PDB entry 7UAP | electron microscopy, 2.80 A resolution | chains C and O of the 9 polymer chains in the assembly

Chain C:
Protein: Spike glycoprotein
Organism: Severe acute respiratory syndrome coronavirus 2
UniProtKB: P0DTC2 (SPIKE_SARS2); numbering as in UniProt; present here: 1-676, 680-1213
Amino-acid sequence (1256 residues; row label = number of the first residue in the row; note: 3 numbers in that range are skipped by the numbering (no residue carries them; nothing is unmodelled there)):
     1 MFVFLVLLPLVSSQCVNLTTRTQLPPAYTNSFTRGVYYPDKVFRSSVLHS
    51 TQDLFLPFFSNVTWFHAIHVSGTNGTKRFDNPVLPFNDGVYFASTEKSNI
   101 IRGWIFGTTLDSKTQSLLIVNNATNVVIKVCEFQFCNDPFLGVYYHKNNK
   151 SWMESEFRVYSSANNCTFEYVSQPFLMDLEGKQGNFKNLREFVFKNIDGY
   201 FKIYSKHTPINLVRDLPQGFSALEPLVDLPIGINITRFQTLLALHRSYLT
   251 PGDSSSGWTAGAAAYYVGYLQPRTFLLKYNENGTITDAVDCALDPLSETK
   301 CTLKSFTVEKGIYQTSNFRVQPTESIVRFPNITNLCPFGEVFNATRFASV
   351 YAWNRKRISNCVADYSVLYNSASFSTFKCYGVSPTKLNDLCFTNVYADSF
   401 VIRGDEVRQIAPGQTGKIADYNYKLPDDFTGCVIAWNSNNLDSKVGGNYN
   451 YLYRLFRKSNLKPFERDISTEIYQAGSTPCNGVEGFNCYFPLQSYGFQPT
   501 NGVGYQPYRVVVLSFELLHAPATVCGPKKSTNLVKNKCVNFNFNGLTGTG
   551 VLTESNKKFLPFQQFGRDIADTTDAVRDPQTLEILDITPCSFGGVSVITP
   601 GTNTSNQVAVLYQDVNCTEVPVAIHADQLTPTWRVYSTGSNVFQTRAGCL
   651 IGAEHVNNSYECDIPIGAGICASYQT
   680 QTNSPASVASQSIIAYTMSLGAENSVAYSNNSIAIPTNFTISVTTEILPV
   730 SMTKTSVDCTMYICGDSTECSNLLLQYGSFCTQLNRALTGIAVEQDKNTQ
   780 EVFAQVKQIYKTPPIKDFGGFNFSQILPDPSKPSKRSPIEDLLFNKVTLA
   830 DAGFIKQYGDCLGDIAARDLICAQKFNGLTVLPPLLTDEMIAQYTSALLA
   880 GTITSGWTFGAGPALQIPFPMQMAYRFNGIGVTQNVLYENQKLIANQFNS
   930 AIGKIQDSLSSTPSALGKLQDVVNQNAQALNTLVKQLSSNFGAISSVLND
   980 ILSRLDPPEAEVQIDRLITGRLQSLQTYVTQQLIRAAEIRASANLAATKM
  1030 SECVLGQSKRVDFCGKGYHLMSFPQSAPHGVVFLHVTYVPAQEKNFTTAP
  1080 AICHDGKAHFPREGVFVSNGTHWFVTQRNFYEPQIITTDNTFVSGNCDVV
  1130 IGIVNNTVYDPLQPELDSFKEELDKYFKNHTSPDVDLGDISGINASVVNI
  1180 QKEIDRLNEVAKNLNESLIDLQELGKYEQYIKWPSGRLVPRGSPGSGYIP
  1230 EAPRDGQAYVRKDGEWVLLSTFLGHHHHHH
Disordered / not traced: 1-13, 71-76, 249-255, 680-688, 830-855, 1146-1259
Differences from the reference sequence: conflict Pro817 (Phe in P0DTC2), Pro892 (Ala in P0DTC2), Pro899 (Ala in P0DTC2), Pro942 (Ala in P0DTC2), Pro986 (Lys in P0DTC2), Pro987 (Val in P0DTC2); expression tag (1214-1259)
Disulfide bonds: Cys15-Cys136, Cys131-Cys166, Cys291-Cys301, Cys336-Cys361, Cys379-Cys432, Cys391-Cys525, Cys480-Cys488, Cys538-Cys590, Cys617-Cys649, Cys662-Cys671, Cys738-Cys760, Cys743-Cys749, Cys1032-Cys1043, Cys1082-Cys1126
Glycans and other covalent adducts: N-acetylglucosamine (NAG) linked to Asn61, Asn122, Asn149, Asn165, Asn234, Asn282, Asn331, Asn343, Asn616, Asn709, Asn717, Asn801, Asn1074, Asn1098, Asn1134
Reported in the primary citation:
  - post-translational modification sites: Asn122, Asn149

Chain O:
Protein: C1520 Fab Heavy Chain
Organism: Homo sapiens
Notes: antibody fragment or engineered binder
Amino-acid sequence (233 residues; each row starts with the number of its first residue; a row labelled like 82A-82C holds insertion residues (82A, then the next letters in order)):
     1 EVQLVESGGGLVQPGGSLRLACVASGFTFSIYEMNWVRQAPGKGLEWVSY
    51 IT
   52A T
    53 SGHARYNADSVKGRFTISRDNSKNSFYLQM
82A-82C NSL
    83 RAEDTAIYYCARPQYHYYDTSTYHSYGFDIWGQGTMVTVSSASTKGPSVF
   133 PLAPSSKSTSGGTAALGCLVKDYFPEPVTVSWNSGALTSGVHTFPAVLQS
   183 SGLYSLSSVVTVPSSSLGTQTYICNVNHKPSNTKVDKRVEPKSCDKT
Disordered / not traced: 123-229
Disulfide bonds: Cys22-Cys92

How chain C and chain O interact:
Residue-residue contacts (23; chain C residue first):
  Lys97(C) - Tyr105(O)  hydrogen bond (backbone-side chain)
  Ser98(C) - Asp101(O)
  Ser98(C) - Tyr105(O)
  Asn99(C) - Tyr99(O)  hydrogen bond (side chain-backbone)
  Arg102(C) - Tyr100(O)
  Ala123(C) - Ile31(O)  hydrophobic
  Ala123(C) - Thr52A(O)  hydrogen bond (backbone-side chain)
  Ala123(C) - Tyr100(O)
  Thr124(C) - Ser30(O)
  Thr124(C) - Thr52A(O)  hydrogen bond (side chain-backbone)
  Thr124(C) - Ser53(O)
  Lys150(C) - Glu1(O)
  Trp152(C) - Tyr32(O)
  Trp152(C) - His98(O)
  Trp152(C) - Tyr100(O)  hydrophobic
  Met153(C) - Thr28(O)
  Gln173(C) - Ser53(O)  hydrogen bond
  Gln173(C) - His55(O)  hydrogen bond
  Pro174(C) - Ser53(O)
  Met177(C) - His55(O)
  Asp178(C) - Tyr97(O)  hydrogen bond
  Asp178(C) - Tyr99(O)
  His245(C) - Thr102(O)
Interface residues without a listed pair, chain C (19 interface residues in all): Val143, Glu154, Glu180, Gly181, Arg190
Interface residues without a listed pair, chain O (18 interface residues in all): Gly54, Asn73, Tyr108

Summary:
Chain C and chain O form an interface of 19 and 18 residues respectively, with 7 hydrogen bonds. Polar pairs
include Lys97(C)-Tyr105(O), Asn99(C)-Tyr99(O) and Ala123(C)-Thr52A(O). N-acetylglucosamine is covalently
linked to Asn61(C), Asn122(C), Asn149(C), Asn165(C), Asn234(C) and Asn282(C) and 9 more. From the paper:
modification sites Asn122(C) and Asn149(C).
Here chain C is Spike glycoprotein (Severe acute respiratory syndrome coronavirus 2) and chain O is C1520 Fab
Heavy Chain (Homo sapiens). Entry 7UAP (Structure of the SARS-CoV-2 S 6P trimer in complex with the
neutralizing antibody Fab fragment, C1520) was determined by electron microscopy, deposited together with 7UAQ
and 7UAR.
